PDB entry 1KG0 | X-ray diffraction, 2.65 A resolution | chains B and D of the 4 polymer chains in the assembly

Chain B:
Protein: MHC class II Receptor HLA-DR1
Organism: Homo sapiens
Notes: fragment: beta chain, extracellular domain
UniProt: P04229 (2B11_HUMAN); residues 3-190 here correspond to UniProt positions 32-219 (UniProt number = residue number + 29)
Amino-acid sequence (188 residues; numbered 3 to 190; the number before each row is that of its first residue):
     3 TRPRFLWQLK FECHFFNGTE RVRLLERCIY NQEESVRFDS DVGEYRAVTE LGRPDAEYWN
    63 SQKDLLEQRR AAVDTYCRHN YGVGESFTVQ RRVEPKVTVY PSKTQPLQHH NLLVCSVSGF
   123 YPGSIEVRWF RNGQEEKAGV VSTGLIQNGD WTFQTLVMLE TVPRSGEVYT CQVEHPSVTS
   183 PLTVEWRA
Disulfides: Cys-15/Cys-79, Cys-117/Cys-173

Chain D:
Protein: Hemagglutinin HA Peptide
Notes: fragment: Antigenic Peptide
Amino-acid sequence (13 residues; each row starts with the number of its first residue):
   306 PKYVKQNTLK LAT

How chain B and chain D interact:
Contacting residue pairs - 30 pairs, chain B then chain D:
  Trp-9(B) / Leu-316(D)  hydrophobic
  Leu-11(B) / Thr-313(D)
  Phe-13(B) / Gln-311(D)
  Glu-28(B) / Leu-314(D)
  Tyr-47(B) / Leu-314(D)
  Pro-56(B) / Ala-317(D)
  Asp-57(B) / Leu-316(D)
  Asp-57(B) / Ala-317(D)  hydrogen bond (side chain-backbone)
  Tyr-60(B) / Lys-315(D)
  Tyr-60(B) / Ala-317(D)  hydrophobic
  Trp-61(B) / Leu-314(D)
  Trp-61(B) / Lys-315(D)  hydrogen bond (side chain-backbone)
  Trp-61(B) / Leu-316(D)  hydrophobic
  Leu-67(B) / Leu-314(D)  hydrophobic
  Gln-70(B) / Gln-311(D)  hydrogen bond
  Arg-71(B) / Gln-311(D)
  Arg-71(B) / Asn-312(D)  hydrogen bond (side chain-backbone)
  Arg-71(B) / Leu-314(D)
  Ala-74(B) / Gln-311(D)
  Tyr-78(B) / Val-309(D)
  Tyr-78(B) / Lys-310(D)
  Tyr-78(B) / Gln-311(D)
  His-81(B) / Lys-307(D)  hydrogen bond (side chain-backbone)
  His-81(B) / Val-309(D)
  Asn-82(B) / Tyr-308(D)
  Asn-82(B) / Val-309(D)  hydrogen bond (side chain-backbone)
  Val-85(B) / Pro-306(D)  hydrophobic
  Val-85(B) / Lys-307(D)
  Val-85(B) / Tyr-308(D)  hydrophobic
  Gly-86(B) / Tyr-308(D)
Interface residues without a listed pair, chain B (20 interface residues in all): Thr-77, Phe-89

Overview:
20 residues of chain B and 12 residues of chain D are in contact; the contacts include 6 hydrogen bonds. Among
the polar pairs are Asp-57(B)/Ala-317(D), Trp-61(B)/Lys-315(D) and Gln-70(B)/Gln-311(D).
Chain B is MHC class II Receptor HLA-DR1 (Homo sapiens) and chain D is Hemagglutinin HA Peptide; the
structure, Structure of the Epstein-Barr Virus gp42 Protein Bound to the MHC class II Receptor HLA-DR1, was
determined by X-ray diffraction.
